PDB entry 4K4I | X-ray diffraction, 2.25 A resolution | chains A and B of the 4 polymer chains in the assembly

== Chain A ==
Protein: DNA polymerase lambda
Organism: Homo sapiens
Notes: EC 2.7.7.7, 4.2.99.-
UniProtKB: Q9UGP5 (DPOLL_HUMAN); numbering as in UniProt (aligned over 245-575)
Amino-acid sequence (340 residues; row label = number of the first residue in the row):
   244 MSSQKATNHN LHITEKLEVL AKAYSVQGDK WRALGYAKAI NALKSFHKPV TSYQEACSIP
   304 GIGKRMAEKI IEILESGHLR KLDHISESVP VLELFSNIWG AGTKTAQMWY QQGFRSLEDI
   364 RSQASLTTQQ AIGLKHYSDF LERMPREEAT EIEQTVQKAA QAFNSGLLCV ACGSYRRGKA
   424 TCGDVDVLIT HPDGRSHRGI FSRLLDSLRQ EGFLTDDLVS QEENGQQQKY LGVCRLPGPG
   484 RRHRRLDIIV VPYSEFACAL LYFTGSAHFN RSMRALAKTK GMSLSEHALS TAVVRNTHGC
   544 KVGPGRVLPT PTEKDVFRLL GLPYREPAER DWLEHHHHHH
Disordered / not traced: 244-249, 583
Differences from the reference sequence: expression tag (244, 576-583)
Bound ions: Ca2+ site 1: Cys300, Ile302, Ile305 (shared with 1 residue of chain D); Ca2+ site 2: Ser339, Ile341, Ala344 (shared with 1 residue of chain C); Ca2+ site 3: Glu396, Gln400, Cys412; Ca2+ site 4: Asp427, Asp429 (together with 1RY); Ca2+ site 5: Asp427, Asp429, Asp490 (together with 1RY) (shared with 1 residue of chain C); Ca2+ site 6 near Ser463 (its only coordinating residue here)
Residues lining bound ligands: 1RY ([[(2R,5S)-5-(4-azanyl-5-fluoranyl-2-oxidanylidene-pyrimidin-1-yl)-1,3-oxathiolan-2-yl]methoxy-oxidanyl-phosphoryl] phosphono hydrogen phosphate): Arg386, Gly416, Ser417, Arg420, Thr424, Cys425, Gly426, Asp427, Asp429, Tyr505, Phe506, Thr507, Gly508, Ser509, Ala510, Asn513
From the paper describing this entry:
  - binding site for 1RY: Tyr505, Phe506, Arg517
  - binding site for the 11-nt DNA strand: Tyr505
  - mutagenesis - R517A (2,000-fold): decreased catalytic activity on D-dCTP
  - mutagenesis - R517A: increased binding to D-dCTP

== Chain B ==
Molecule: 11-nt DNA strand
Sequence (11 nucleotides; numbered 1 to 11; the number before each row is that of its first residue):
     1 CGGCGGTACT G

== Interface between chain A and chain B ==
Pairs across the interface (28; chain A residue first):
  Trp274(A) with DC4(B), stacking on the base; DG5(B), phosphate contact
  Leu277(A) with DC4(B), base contact
  Thr371(A) with DG11(B), phosphate contact
  Gln372(A) with DT10(B), sugar contact
  Val462(A) with DC9(B), phosphate contact; DT10(B), phosphate contact
  Ser463(A) with DT10(B), hydrogen bond to the phosphate
  Gln464(A) with DC9(B), sugar contact; DT10(B), phosphate contact
  Gln471(A) with DA8(B), hydrogen bond to the phosphate; DC9(B), hydrogen bond to the phosphate
  Lys472(A) with DA8(B), phosphate contact; DC9(B), hydrogen bond to the phosphate
  Tyr505(A) with DG6(B), base contact
  Arg514(A) with DG5(B), salt bridge to the phosphate
  Arg517(A) with DG5(B), base contact; DG6(B), hydrogen bond to the sugar
  Ala518(A) with DG5(B), sugar contact
  Lys521(A) with DC4(B), salt bridge to the phosphate; DG6(B), salt bridge to the phosphate
  Leu527(A) with DG6(B), sugar contact
  Ser528(A) with DG6(B), phosphate contact; DT7(B), sugar contact
  Glu529(A) with DG6(B), base contact; DT7(B), sugar contact
  His530(A) with DT7(B), phosphate contact; DA8(B), salt bridge to the phosphate
Other interface residues (no listed pair), chain A (22 interface residues in all): Leu461, Gln470, Asn513, Ser526

== Overview ==
Chain A and chain B form an interface of 22 and 8 residues respectively, with 5 hydrogen bonds, 4 salt bridges
and 1 aromatic stacking contact. Polar contacts include Arg517(A)-DG6(B), Ser463(A)-DT10(B) and
Gln471(A)-DA8(B). From the paper: a binding site for 1RY at Tyr505(A), Phe506(A) and Arg517(A); R517A of chain
A reduces catalytic activity on D-dCTP.
Here chain A is DNA polymerase lambda (Homo sapiens) and chain B is an 11-nt DNA strand. Entry 4K4I (Ternary
crystal structures of a human DNA POLYMERASE LAMBDA IN COMPLEX WITH DNA AND (-)FTC-TP) was determined by X-ray
diffraction, deposited together with 4K4G and 4K4H.
